PDB entry 3ETR | X-ray diffraction, 2.20 A resolution | chains C and N of the 6 polymer chains in the assembly

Chain C (and N):
Protein: Xanthine dehydrogenase/oxidase
Source organism: Bos taurus
Notes: chain N of this document is another copy of the same molecule, construct and numbering; everything in this record applies to it too
UniProt: P80457 (XDH_BOVIN); numbering as in UniProt (aligned over 571-1325)
Sequence (755 residues; row label = number of the first residue in the row):
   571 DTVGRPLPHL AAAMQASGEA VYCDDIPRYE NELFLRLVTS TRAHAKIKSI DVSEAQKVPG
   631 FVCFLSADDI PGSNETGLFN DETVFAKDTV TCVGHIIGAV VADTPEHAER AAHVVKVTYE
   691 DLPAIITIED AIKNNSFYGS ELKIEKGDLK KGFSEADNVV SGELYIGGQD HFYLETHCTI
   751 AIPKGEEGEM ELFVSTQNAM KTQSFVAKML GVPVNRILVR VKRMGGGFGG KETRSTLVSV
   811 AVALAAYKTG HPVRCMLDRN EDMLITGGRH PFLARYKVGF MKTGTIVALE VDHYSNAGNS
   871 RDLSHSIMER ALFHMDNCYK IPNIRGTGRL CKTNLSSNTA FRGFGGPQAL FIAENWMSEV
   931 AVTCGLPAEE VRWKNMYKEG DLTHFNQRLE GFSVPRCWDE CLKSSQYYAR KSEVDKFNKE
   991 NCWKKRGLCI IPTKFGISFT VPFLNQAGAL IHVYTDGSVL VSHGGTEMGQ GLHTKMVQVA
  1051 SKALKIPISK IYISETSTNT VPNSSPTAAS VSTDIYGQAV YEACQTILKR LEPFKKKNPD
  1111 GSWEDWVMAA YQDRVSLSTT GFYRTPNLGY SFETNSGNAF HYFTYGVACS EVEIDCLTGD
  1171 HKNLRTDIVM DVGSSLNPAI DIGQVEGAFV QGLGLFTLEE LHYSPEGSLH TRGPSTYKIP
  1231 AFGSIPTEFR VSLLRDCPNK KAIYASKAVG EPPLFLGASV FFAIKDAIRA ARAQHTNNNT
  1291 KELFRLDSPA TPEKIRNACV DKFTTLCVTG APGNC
Curated features (UniProtKB/Swiss-Prot):
  - active site: E1261 (Proton acceptor)
  - binding site (Mo-molybdopterin): Q767, F798, R912, A1079
  - binding site (substrate): E802, R880, F914, T1010
Small-molecule neighbours:
  - Ca2+ (CA): R839, H840, I877, T909, F911, F914, G915, Q918
  - pteridine-2,4(1H,3H)-dione (LUZ): E802, L873, S876, R880, F914, S1008, F1009, T1010, V1011, L1014, A1078, A1079
  - MTE (phosphonic acidmono-(2-amino-5,6-dimercapto-4-oxo-3,7,8a,9,10,10a-hexahydro-4H-8-oxa-1,3,9,10-tetraaza-anthracen-7-ylmethyl)ester): G796, G797, F798, G799, R912, M1038, G1039, Q1040, L1042, T1077, A1078, A1079, S1080, V1081, S1082, T1083, Q1194, G1260, E1261
Reported in the primary citation:
  - binding site for pteridine-2,4(1H,3H)-dione: R880
  - catalytic residues: E802, R880 (proposed by the authors, not directly observed)
  - catalytic residues: E1261 (citing earlier work)

How chain C and chain N interact:
Residue-residue contacts (125):
  M584(C) - E756(N)
  M584(C) - E757(N)
  E589(C) - G755(N)
  E589(C) - E756(N)
  A590(C) - E756(N)
  V591(C) - K754(N)
  V591(C) - E756(N)  hydrogen bond (backbone-side chain)
  P597(C) - Y599(N)
  R598(C) - Y599(N)
  R598(C) - E600(N)  salt bridge
  Y599(C) - P597(N)
  Y599(C) - R598(N)
  Y599(C) - Y599(N)
  Y599(C) - E600(N)
  E600(C) - R598(N)  salt bridge
  E600(C) - Y599(N)
  E600(C) - E600(N)
  K754(C) - V591(N)
  E756(C) - M584(N)
  E756(C) - E589(N)
  E756(C) - A590(N)
  E756(C) - V591(N)  hydrogen bond (side chain-backbone)
  E756(C) - K792(N)  salt bridge
  E756(C) - R793(N)  salt bridge
  E757(C) - M584(N)
  E757(C) - Y1062(N)
  E759(C) - K792(N)  salt bridge
  E759(C) - Y1062(N)  hydrogen bond
  E759(C) - S1064(N)  hydrogen bond
  E761(C) - R790(N)  salt bridge
  M770(C) - T1025(N)
  M770(C) - Y1121(N)
  Q773(C) - Y1024(N)
  P783(C) - D1026(N)
  P783(C) - S1028(N)
  V784(C) - Y1024(N)  hydrophobic
  V784(C) - D1026(N)  hydrogen bond (backbone-side chain)
  V784(C) - S1028(N)
  N785(C) - Y1024(N)
  N785(C) - S1028(N)  hydrogen bond (backbone-side chain)
  N785(C) - V1029(N)  hydrogen bond (side chain-backbone)
  N785(C) - L1030(N)
  N785(C) - K1060(N)  hydrogen bond (side chain-backbone)
  N785(C) - Y1062(N)
  R786(C) - Y1062(N)
  R790(C) - E761(N)  salt bridge
  R790(C) - R790(N)
  K792(C) - E756(N)  salt bridge
  K792(C) - E759(N)  salt bridge
  R793(C) - E756(N)  salt bridge
  P1012(C) - R1124(N)  hydrogen bond (backbone-side chain)
  F1013(C) - Y1121(N)  hydrophobic
  F1013(C) - Q1122(N)
  F1013(C) - R1124(N)
  N1015(C) - R1124(N)  hydrogen bond (backbone-side chain)
  Q1016(C) - Y1121(N)
  Q1016(C) - R1124(N)
  L1020(C) - L1020(N)  hydrophobic
  L1020(C) - N1069(N)
  H1022(C) - T1068(N)
  H1022(C) - N1069(N)  hydrogen bond (side chain-backbone)
  H1022(C) - T1070(N)
  H1022(C) - P1072(N)
  V1023(C) - N1073(N)  hydrogen bond (backbone-side chain)
  Y1024(C) - Q773(N)
  Y1024(C) - V784(N)  hydrophobic
  Y1024(C) - N785(N)
  Y1024(C) - T1068(N)  hydrogen bond (side chain-backbone)
  Y1024(C) - N1069(N)
  Y1024(C) - P1072(N)  hydrophobic
  Y1024(C) - N1073(N)
  T1025(C) - M770(N)
  T1025(C) - N1073(N)  hydrogen bond (backbone-side chain)
  D1026(C) - P783(N)
  D1026(C) - V784(N)  hydrogen bond (side chain-backbone)
  S1028(C) - P783(N)
  S1028(C) - V784(N)
  S1028(C) - N785(N)  hydrogen bond (side chain-backbone)
  V1029(C) - N785(N)  hydrogen bond (backbone-side chain)
  L1030(C) - N785(N)
  L1030(C) - N1069(N)
  K1060(C) - N785(N)  hydrogen bond (backbone-side chain)
  Y1062(C) - E757(N)
  Y1062(C) - E759(N)  hydrogen bond
  Y1062(C) - N785(N)
  Y1062(C) - R786(N)
  S1064(C) - E759(N)  hydrogen bond
  T1068(C) - Y1024(N)  hydrogen bond (backbone-side chain)
  N1069(C) - H1022(N)  hydrogen bond (backbone-side chain)
  N1069(C) - Y1024(N)
  N1069(C) - T1070(N)
  T1070(C) - H1022(N)
  T1070(C) - N1069(N)
  P1072(C) - H1022(N)
  P1072(C) - Y1024(N)  hydrophobic
  P1072(C) - S1128(N)
  N1073(C) - V1023(N)  hydrogen bond (side chain-backbone)
  N1073(C) - Y1024(N)
  N1073(C) - T1025(N)
  N1073(C) - Y1121(N)
  N1073(C) - L1127(N)
  Y1121(C) - M770(N)
  Y1121(C) - F1013(N)
  Y1121(C) - Q1016(N)
  Y1121(C) - N1073(N)
  Q1122(C) - F1013(N)
  D1123(C) - R1134(N)  hydrogen bond (backbone-side chain)
  R1124(C) - P1012(N)  hydrogen bond (side chain-backbone)
  R1124(C) - F1013(N)
  R1124(C) - N1015(N)  hydrogen bond (side chain-backbone)
  R1124(C) - Q1016(N)
  R1124(C) - F1132(N)
  R1124(C) - R1134(N)
  R1124(C) - T1135(N)  hydrogen bond (side chain-backbone)
  S1126(C) - F1132(N)
  L1127(C) - N1073(N)
  S1128(C) - P1072(N)
  S1128(C) - T1130(N)
  T1130(C) - S1128(N)
  T1130(C) - T1129(N)
  F1132(C) - R1124(N)
  F1132(C) - S1126(N)
  R1134(C) - D1123(N)  salt bridge
  R1134(C) - R1124(N)
  T1135(C) - R1124(N)  hydrogen bond (backbone-side chain)
Other interface residues (no listed pair), chain C (61 interface residues in all): N601, G755, S774, L1014, I1061, V1125, T1129
Other interface residues (no listed pair), chain N (61 interface residues in all): N601, L788, L1014, I1061, V1125

Overview:
The chain C/chain N interface involves 61 residues from each chain, with 28 hydrogen bonds and 11 salt
bridges. Polar pairs include R598(C)-E600(N), E756(C)-K792(N) and E756(C)-R793(N). Chain C binds compound MTE,
pteridine-2,4(1H,3H)-dione and Ca2+. The paper reports catalytic residues E802(C), R880(C) and E1261(C); a
binding site for pteridine-2,4(1H,3H)-dione at R880(C).
Both chains are Xanthine dehydrogenase/oxidase (Bos taurus). Entry 3ETR (Crystal structure of xanthine oxidase
in complex with lumazine) was determined by X-ray diffraction, deposited together with 3EUB.
